PDB entry 6HW6 | X-ray diffraction, 2.70 A resolution | chains O and P of the 28 polymer chains in the assembly

== Chain O ==
Protein: Proteasome subunit alpha type-2
From: Saccharomyces cerevisiae (strain ATCC 204508 / S288c)
Notes: EC 3.4.25.1
UniProtKB: P23639 (PSA2_YEAST); residues 1-250 here = UniProt positions 1-250
Amino-acid sequence (250 residues; row label = number of the first residue in the row):
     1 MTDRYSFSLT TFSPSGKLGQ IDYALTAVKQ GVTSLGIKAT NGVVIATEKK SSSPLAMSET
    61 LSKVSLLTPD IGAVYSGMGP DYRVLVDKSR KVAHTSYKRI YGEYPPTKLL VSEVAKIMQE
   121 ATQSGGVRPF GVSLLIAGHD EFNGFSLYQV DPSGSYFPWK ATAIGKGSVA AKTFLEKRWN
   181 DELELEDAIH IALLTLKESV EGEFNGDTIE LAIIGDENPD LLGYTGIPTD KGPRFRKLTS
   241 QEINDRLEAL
Swiss-Prot annotation at these positions:
  - cross-link: Lys108 (Glycyl lysine isopeptide (Lys-Gly) (interchain with G-Cter in ubiquitin))

== Chain P ==
Protein: Proteasome subunit alpha type-3
From: Saccharomyces cerevisiae (strain ATCC 204508 / S288c)
Notes: EC 3.4.25.1
UniProtKB: P23638 (PSA3_YEAST); residues 0-257 here correspond to UniProt positions 1-258 (UniProt number = residue number + 1)
Amino-acid sequence (258 residues; numbered 0 to 257; the number before each row is that of its first residue; numbering starts at 0):
     0 MGSRRYDSRT TIFSPEGRLY QVEYALESIS HAGTAIGIMA SDGIVLAAER KVTSTLLEQD
    60 TSTEKLYKLN DKIAVAVAGL TADAEILINT ARIHAQNYLK TYNEDIPVEI LVRRLSDIKQ
   120 GYTQHGGLRP FGVSFIYAGY DDRYGYQLYT SNPSGNYTGW KAISVGANTS AAQTLLQMDY
   180 KDDMKVDDAI ELALKTLSKT TDSSALTYDR LEFATIRKGA NDGEVYQKIF KPQEIKDILV
   240 KTGITKKDED EEADEDMK
Disordered / not traced: 0, 245-257
Swiss-Prot annotation at these positions:
  - cross-link (Glycyl lysine isopeptide (Lys-Gly)): Lys99 (interchain with G-Cter in ubiquitin), Lys198 (interchain with G-Cter in ubiquitin), Lys230 (interchain with G-Cter in ubiquitin)

== Interface between chain O and chain P ==
Residue-residue contacts (65):
  Arg4(O) with Ser2(P), hydrogen bond (backbone-side chain)
  Tyr5(O) with Ser2(P); Tyr5(P)
  Ser6(O) with Gly125(P); Leu127(P)
  Phe7(O) with Ser2(P); Tyr5(P); Asp6(P); Gly126(P)
  Ser8(O) with Gly126(P), hydrogen bond (backbone-backbone); Leu127(P); Arg128(P), hydrogen bond (side chain-backbone)
  Thr10(O) with Arg128(P)
  Thr11(O) with Ser7(P); Thr9(P); Gln20(P)
  Phe12(O) with Gln20(P), hydrogen bond (backbone-side chain); Tyr23(P); Ala24(P), hydrophobic; Ser27(P); Arg128(P); Pro129(P); Gly131(P)
  Ser13(O) with Tyr23(P)
  Pro14(O) with Tyr23(P), hydrophobic; Glu26(P)
  Ser15(O) with Glu26(P); His30(P)
  Gly16(O) with Tyr23(P); Ser27(P), hydrogen bond (backbone-side chain)
  Leu18(O) with Leu79(P), hydrophobic; Arg128(P)
  Lys38(O) with Glu57(P), salt bridge
  Ser112(O) with Glu84(P)
  Lys116(O) with Ile85(P)
  Gln119(O) with Ala81(P); Asp82(P), hydrogen bond; Ile85(P); Arg128(P)
  Thr122(O) with Arg128(P), hydrogen bond (backbone-side chain)
  Gln123(O) with Tyr121(P); Leu127(P); Arg128(P), hydrogen bond (side chain-backbone); Pro129(P); Phe130(P)
  Gly125(O) with Leu127(P)
  Ser153(O) with Ala81(P)
  Gly154(O) with Ala81(P)
  Tyr156(O) with Glu84(P), hydrogen bond
  Pro158(O) with Leu56(P); Glu57(P), hydrogen bond (backbone-backbone); Thr60(P); Ser61(P)
  Trp159(O) with Ser53(P); Leu55(P); Leu56(P)
  Lys160(O) with Thr54(P); Leu55(P), hydrogen bond (backbone-backbone); Leu56(P); Glu57(P)
  Ala161(O) with Leu55(P)
  Leu175(O) with Leu55(P), hydrophobic
  Glu176(O) with Thr54(P); Leu55(P)
  Trp179(O) with Leu55(P), hydrophobic
Also at the interface, not in a pair above, chain O (34 interface residues in all): Ser124, Tyr148, Ser155, Phe157
Also at the interface, not in a pair above, chain P (32 interface residues in all): Thr80

== Summary ==
34 residues of chain O and 32 residues of chain P are in contact, with 11 hydrogen bonds and 1 salt bridge.
Polar pairs include Lys38(O)-Glu57(P), Arg4(O)-Ser2(P) and Ser8(O)-Arg128(P).
Here chain O is Proteasome subunit alpha type-2 and chain P is Proteasome subunit alpha type-3, both from
Saccharomyces cerevisiae (strain ATCC 204508 / S288c). Entry 6HW6 (Yeast 20S proteasome in complex with 20)
was determined by X-ray diffraction (same publication as 6HTB, 6HTC, 6HTD, 6HTP, 6HTR, 6HUB and 30 further
entries).
